Entry 6RWY (electron microscopy, 5.11 A resolution (low resolution: residue-level contacts below are approximate; hydrogen-bond / salt-bridge calls are withheld)); this record covers chains E and a of the 33 polymer chains in the assembly.

# Chain E
Name: Inner rod protein
Organism: Shigella flexneri
Chain sequence (73 residues; numbered 11 to 83; the number before each row is that of its first residue; X marks 73 residues of unknown identity (built as UNK)):
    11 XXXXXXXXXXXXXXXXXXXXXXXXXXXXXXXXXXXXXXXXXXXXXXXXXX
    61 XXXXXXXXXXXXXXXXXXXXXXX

# Chain a
Name: Surface presentation of antigens protein SpaP
Organism: Shigella flexneri
UniProtKB: P0A1L3 (SPAP_SHIFL); residues 1-216 here = UniProt positions 1-216
Chain sequence (216 residues; numbered 1 to 216; the number before each row is that of its first residue):
     1 MLSDMSLIATLSFFTLLPFLVAAGTCYIKFSIVFVMVRNALGLQQVPSNM
    51 TLNGIALIMALFVMKPIIEAGYENYLNGPQKFDTISDIVRFSDSGLMEYK
   101 QYLKKHTDLELARFFQRSEEENADLKSAENNDYSLFSLLPAYALSEIKDA
   151 FKIGFYLYLPFVVVDLVISSILLALGMMMMSPITISVPIKLVLFVALDGW
   201 GILSKALIEQYINIPA
Disordered / not traced: 1-5, 214-216

# Interface between chain E and chain a
Chain a side of the interface, 12 residues: L11, F14, T15, L16, P18, F19, N49, N53, L57, Y72, K81, F82

# Overview
No residue of chain E is in contact with chain a.
Here chain E is Inner rod protein and chain a is Surface presentation of antigens protein SpaP, both from
Shigella flexneri. Entry 6RWY (Export apparatus core and inner rod of the Shigella type 3 secretion system)
was determined by electron microscopy (same publication as 6RWK and 6RWX).
